PDB entry 2YFV | X-ray diffraction, 2.32 A resolution | chains B and C of the 3 polymer chains in the assembly

# Chain B
Name: Histone H4
Organism: Kluyveromyces lactis nrrl Y-1140
Reference sequence: Q6CMU6 (Q6CMU6_KLULA); residues 24-97 here correspond to UniProt positions 25-98 (UniProt number = residue number + 1)
Amino-acid sequence (74 residues; each row starts with the number of its first residue):
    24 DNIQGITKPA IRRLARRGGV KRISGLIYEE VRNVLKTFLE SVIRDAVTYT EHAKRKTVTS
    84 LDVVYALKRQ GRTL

# Chain C
Name: SCM3
Organism: Kluyveromyces lactis nrrl Y-1140
Reference sequence: Q6CL77 (Q6CL77_KLULA); residues 41-103 here = UniProt positions 41-103
Amino-acid sequence (63 residues; numbered 41 to 103; the number before each row is that of its first residue):
    41 RDGVVYIMSK ENRLIPKLSD EEVMERHKKA DENMKRVWSQ IIQKYESIDN QGDVIDLQTG
   101 EVI
Disordered / not traced: 41-43

# How chain B and chain C interact
Residue-residue contacts (13; chain B residue first):
  Arg-45(B) / Glu-51(C)
  Arg-45(B) / Arg-53(C)
  Phe-61(B) / Trp-78(C)  hydrophobic
  Ser-83(B) / Gln-91(C)  hydrogen bond
  Leu-84(B) / Gln-91(C)
  Val-87(B) / Tyr-85(C)  hydrophobic
  Leu-90(B) / Trp-78(C)  hydrogen bond (backbone-side chain)
  Lys-91(B) / Ile-82(C)
  Lys-91(B) / Glu-86(C)  salt bridge
  Gln-93(B) / Trp-78(C)
  Gly-94(B) / Lys-75(C)
  Gly-94(B) / Trp-78(C)
  Leu-97(B) / Lys-75(C)
Also at the interface, not in a pair above, chain C (9 interface residues in all): Ile-81
From the paper, about this interface:
  - interface residues, chain C: Val-44(C)

# Overview
10 residues of chain B and 9 residues of chain C are in contact; the contacts include 2 hydrogen bonds and 1
salt bridge. Among the polar pairs are Lys-91(B)/Glu-86(C), Ser-83(B)/Gln-91(C) and Leu-90(B)/Trp-78(C). The
paper reports the interface residue Val-44(C).
Here chain B is Histone H4 and chain C is SCM3, both from Kluyveromyces lactis nrrl Y-1140. Entry 2YFV (The
heterotrimeric complex of Kluyveromyces lactis Scm3, Cse4 and H4) was determined by X-ray diffraction,
deposited together with 2YFW.
